PDB entry 2BGK | X-ray diffraction, 1.60 A resolution | chains A and B

== Chain A ==
Molecule: Rhizome secoisolariciresinol dehydrogenase
From: Podophyllum peltatum
UniProtKB: Q94KL8 (Q94KL8); residue numbers follow UniProt; this construct covers 1-278
Sequence (278 residues; each row starts with the number of its first residue):
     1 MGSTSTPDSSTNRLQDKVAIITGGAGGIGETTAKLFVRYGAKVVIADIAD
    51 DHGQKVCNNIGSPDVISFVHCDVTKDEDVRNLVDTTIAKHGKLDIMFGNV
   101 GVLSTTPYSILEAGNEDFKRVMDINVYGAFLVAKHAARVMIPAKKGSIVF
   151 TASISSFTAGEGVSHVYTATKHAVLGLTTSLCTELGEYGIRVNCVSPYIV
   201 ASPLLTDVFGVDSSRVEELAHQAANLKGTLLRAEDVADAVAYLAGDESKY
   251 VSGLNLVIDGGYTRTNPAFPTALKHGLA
Unresolved in the structure: 1-10
UniProt features mapped onto this chain:
  - active site: Tyr167 (Proton donor/acceptor)
  - binding site (NAD(+)): Gly23 to Ile28, Asp47, Val73, Asn99, Lys171, Val200
  - binding site (substrate): Ser104, Ser164
  - mutagenesis: Ser153 (S153A: Strongly reduces enzyme activity), Tyr167 (Y167A: Abolishes enzyme activity), Lys171 (K171A: Abolishes enzyme activity)
What the authors report for this chain:
  - contacts within the chain: Ser153-Tyr167, Tyr167-Lys171

== Chain B ==
Molecule: Rhizome secoisolariciresinol dehydrogenase
From: Podophyllum peltatum
UniProtKB: Q94KL8 (Q94KL8); residues 1001-1278 here correspond to UniProt positions 1-278 (UniProt number = residue number - 1000)
Sequence (278 residues; each row starts with the number of its first residue):
  1001 MGSTSTPDSSTNRLQDKVAIITGGAGGIGETTAKLFVRYGAKVVIADIAD
  1051 DHGQKVCNNIGSPDVISFVHCDVTKDEDVRNLVDTTIAKHGKLDIMFGNV
  1101 GVLSTTPYSILEAGNEDFKRVMDINVYGAFLVAKHAARVMIPAKKGSIVF
  1151 TASISSFTAGEGVSHVYTATKHAVLGLTTSLCTELGEYGIRVNCVSPYIV
  1201 ASPLLTDVFGVDSSRVEELAHQAANLKGTLLRAEDVADAVAYLAGDESKY
  1251 VSGLNLVIDGGYTRTNPAFPTALKHGLA
Unresolved in the structure: 1001-1010
UniProt features mapped onto this chain:
  - active site: Tyr1167 (Proton donor/acceptor)
  - binding site (NAD(+)): Gly1023 to Ile1028, Asp1047, Val1073, Asn1099, Lys1171, Val1200
  - binding site (substrate): Ser1104, Ser1164

== Chain A / chain B interface ==
Pairs across the interface (69):
  Asp76(A) - Asn1115(B)
  Tyr108(A) - Glu1184(B)
  Ser109(A) - Glu1184(B)  hydrogen bond
  Ile110(A) - Phe1130(B)  hydrophobic
  Ile110(A) - Lys1134(B)
  Ile110(A) - Ala1137(B)  hydrophobic
  Ile110(A) - Leu1181(B)  hydrophobic
  Ile110(A) - Glu1184(B)  hydrogen bond (backbone-side chain)
  Leu111(A) - Arg1138(B)
  Leu111(A) - Ile1141(B)  hydrophobic
  Ala113(A) - Phe1130(B)  hydrophobic
  Gly114(A) - Lys1134(B)
  Asn115(A) - Asp1076(B)
  Asn115(A) - Tyr1127(B)  hydrogen bond
  Asn115(A) - Phe1130(B)
  Asn115(A) - Leu1131(B)
  Asn115(A) - Lys1134(B)
  Phe118(A) - Val1126(B)  hydrophobic
  Phe118(A) - Tyr1127(B)  hydrophobic
  Phe118(A) - Phe1130(B)  hydrophobic
  Lys119(A) - Asp1123(B)
  Lys119(A) - Tyr1127(B)
  Met122(A) - Val1126(B)  hydrophobic
  Val126(A) - Phe1118(B)  hydrophobic
  Val126(A) - Met1122(B)  hydrophobic
  Tyr127(A) - Asn1115(B)
  Tyr127(A) - Phe1118(B)  hydrophobic
  Tyr127(A) - Lys1119(B)
  Phe130(A) - Ile1110(B)  hydrophobic
  Phe130(A) - Ala1113(B)
  Phe130(A) - Asn1115(B)
  Phe130(A) - Phe1118(B)  hydrophobic
  Leu131(A) - Asn1115(B)
  Lys134(A) - Ile1110(B)
  Lys134(A) - Ala1113(B)  hydrogen bond (side chain-backbone)
  Lys134(A) - Asn1115(B)
  Ala137(A) - Ile1110(B)  hydrophobic
  Arg138(A) - Leu1111(B)
  Ile141(A) - Leu1111(B)  hydrophobic
  Thr158(A) - Thr1179(B)
  Ala159(A) - Thr1179(B)
  Ala159(A) - Ser1180(B)
  Ala159(A) - Thr1183(B)
  His165(A) - Ser1180(B)  hydrogen bond
  His165(A) - Leu1181(B)
  His165(A) - Glu1184(B)  salt bridge
  Thr168(A) - Gly1176(B)
  Thr168(A) - Ser1180(B)
  Ala169(A) - Ala1173(B)
  Ala169(A) - Leu1177(B)  hydrophobic
  His172(A) - His1172(B)
  His172(A) - Gly1176(B)  hydrogen bond (side chain-backbone)
  Ala173(A) - Ala1169(B)
  Gly176(A) - Thr1168(B)  hydrogen bond (backbone-side chain)
  Gly176(A) - His1172(B)  hydrogen bond (backbone-side chain)
  Leu177(A) - His1165(B)
  Leu177(A) - Ala1169(B)  hydrophobic
  Thr179(A) - Thr1158(B)
  Thr179(A) - Ala1159(B)
  Ser180(A) - Ala1159(B)
  Ser180(A) - His1165(B)  hydrogen bond
  Ser180(A) - Thr1168(B)
  Leu181(A) - Ile1110(B)  hydrophobic
  Leu181(A) - His1165(B)
  Thr183(A) - Ala1159(B)
  Glu184(A) - Tyr1108(B)
  Glu184(A) - Ser1109(B)  hydrogen bond
  Glu184(A) - Ile1110(B)  hydrogen bond (side chain-backbone)
  Glu184(A) - His1165(B)  salt bridge
Other interface residues (no listed pair), chain A (40 interface residues in all): Asp123, Gly160, Glu161, Val163, Ser164, Leu175, Leu185
Other interface residues (no listed pair), chain B (38 interface residues in all): Gly1114, Gly1160, Glu1161, Leu1175, Leu1185

== Summary ==
40 residues of chain A face 38 of chain B across their interface; the contacts include 11 hydrogen bonds and 2
salt bridges. Polar contacts include His165(A)-Glu1184(B), Glu184(A)-His1165(B) and Ser109(A)-Glu1184(B). The
paper reports contacts within the chain involving Ser153(A), Tyr167(A) and Lys171(A).
Both chains are Rhizome secoisolariciresinol dehydrogenase (Podophyllum peltatum). Entry 2BGK (X-Ray structure
of apo-Secoisolariciresinol Dehydrogenase) was determined by X-ray diffraction together with 2BGL and 2BGM
from the same study.
